PDB entry 8U4T | electron microscopy, 3.38 A resolution | chains R and I of the 12 polymer chains in the assembly

# Chain R (and I)
Protein: C-X-C chemokine receptor type 4
Organism: Homo sapiens
Notes: chain I of this document is another copy of the same molecule, construct and numbering; everything in this record applies to it too
UniProtKB: P61073 (CXCR4_HUMAN); residues 2-352 carry their UniProt numbers (351 of 613 residues fall inside the UniProt entry; the rest is not from it)
Chain sequence (632 residues; row label = number of the first residue in the row; numbers below 1 keep their minus sign (Met-17 is residue -17)):
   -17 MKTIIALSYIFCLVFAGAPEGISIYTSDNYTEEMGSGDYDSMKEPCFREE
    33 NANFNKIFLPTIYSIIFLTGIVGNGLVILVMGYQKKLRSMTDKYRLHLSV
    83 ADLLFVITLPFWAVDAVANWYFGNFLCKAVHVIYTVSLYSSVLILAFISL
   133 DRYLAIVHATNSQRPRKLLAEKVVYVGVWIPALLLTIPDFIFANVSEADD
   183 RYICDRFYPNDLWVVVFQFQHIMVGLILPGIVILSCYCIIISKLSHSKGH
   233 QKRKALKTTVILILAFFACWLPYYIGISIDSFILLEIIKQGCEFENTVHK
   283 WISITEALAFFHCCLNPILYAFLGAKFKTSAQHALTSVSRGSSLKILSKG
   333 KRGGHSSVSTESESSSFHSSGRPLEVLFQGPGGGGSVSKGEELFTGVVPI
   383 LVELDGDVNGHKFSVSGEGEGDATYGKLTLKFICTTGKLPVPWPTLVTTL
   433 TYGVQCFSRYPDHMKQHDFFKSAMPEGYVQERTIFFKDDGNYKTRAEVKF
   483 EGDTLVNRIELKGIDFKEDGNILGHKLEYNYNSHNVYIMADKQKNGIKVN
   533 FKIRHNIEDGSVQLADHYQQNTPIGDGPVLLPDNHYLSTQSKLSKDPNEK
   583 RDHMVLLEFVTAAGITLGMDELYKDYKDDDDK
Disordered / not traced: -17 to 23, 229-234, 307-614
Construct notes: initiating methionine (-17); expression tag (-16 to 1); conflict Ser119 (Asn in P61073)
Disulfides: Cys28-Cys274, Cys109-Cys186
Small-molecule neighbours:
  - D21 ((2R)-1-(hexadecanoyloxy)-3-(phosphonooxy)propan-2-yl (9Z)-octadec-9-enoate), molecule 1: Glu31, Thr279, Lys282, Trp283, Ile286, Leu290
  - D21, molecule 2: Phe36, Phe40, Ile44

# How chain R and chain I interact
Contacting residue pairs - 21 pairs, chain R then chain I:
  Leu216(R) - Val54(I)  hydrophobic
  Ile223(R) - Leu58(I)  hydrophobic
  Ser224(R) - Gln66(I)
  Ser227(R) - Val62(I)
  Ser227(R) - Gln66(I)
  Ser227(R) - Lys67(I)
  His228(R) - Gln66(I)
  Leu253(R) - Ile47(I)  hydrophobic
  Leu253(R) - Leu50(I)  hydrophobic
  Ile270(R) - Val99(I)  hydrophobic
  Gln272(R) - Lys38(I)
  Gln272(R) - Val99(I)  hydrogen bond (side chain-backbone)
  Glu275(R) - Asn35(I)
  Phe276(R) - Asn35(I)
  Phe276(R) - Ile39(I)  hydrophobic
  Thr279(R) - Asn35(I)
  Thr279(R) - Ile39(I)
  Val280(R) - Ile39(I)  hydrophobic
  Trp283(R) - Phe36(I)  hydrophobic
  Trp283(R) - Ile39(I)  hydrophobic
  Trp283(R) - Thr43(I)
Interface residues without a listed pair, chain R (15 interface residues in all): Pro254, Ile257
Interface residues without a listed pair, chain I (15 interface residues in all): Phe40, Ser46

# Summary
Chain R and chain I each contribute 15 residues to their interface, with 1 hydrogen bond. The hydrogen-bonded
pair is Gln272(R)-Val99(I). Chain R binds compound D21.
Chain R and chain I are both C-X-C chemokine receptor type 4 (Homo sapiens); the structure, Structure of
tetrameric CXCR4 in complex with REGN7663 Fab, was determined by electron microscopy, deposited together with
8U4N, 8U4O, 8U4P, 8U4Q, 8U4R and 8U4S.
